PDB entry 3L9R | X-ray diffraction, 2.30 A resolution | chains A and B

Chain A:
Molecule: CD1b3
Source organism: Bos taurus
UniProt: Q1L1H6 (Q1L1H6_BOVIN); residues 1-277 here correspond to UniProt positions 19-295 (UniProt number = residue number + 18)
Sequence (283 residues; row label = number of the first residue in the row):
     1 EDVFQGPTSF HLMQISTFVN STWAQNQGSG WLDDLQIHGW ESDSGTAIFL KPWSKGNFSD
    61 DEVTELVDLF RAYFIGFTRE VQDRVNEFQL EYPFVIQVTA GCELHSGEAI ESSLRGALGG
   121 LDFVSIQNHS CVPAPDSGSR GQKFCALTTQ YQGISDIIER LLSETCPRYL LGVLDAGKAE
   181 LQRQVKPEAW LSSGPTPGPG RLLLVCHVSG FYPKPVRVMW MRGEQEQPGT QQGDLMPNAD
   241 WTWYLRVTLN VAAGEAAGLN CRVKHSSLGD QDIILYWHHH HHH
Unresolved in the structure: 1-2, 108, 279-283
Construct notes: expression tag (278-283)
Cystine bridges: Cys102-Cys166, Cys131-Cys145, Cys206-Cys261
Covalently attached groups: N-acetylglucosamine (NAG) linked to Asn20; glycan linked to Asn57
Residues lining bound ligands: L9R ((2S)-3-(octadecanoyloxy)-2-[(9Z)-octadec-9-enoyloxy]propyl 2-(trimethylammonio)ethyl phosphate): Leu12, Met13, Gln14, Gly28, Ser29, His38, Trp40, Ala47, Asp68, Leu69, Phe70, Ala72, Tyr73, Phe74, Gly76, Phe77, Glu80, Val81, Arg84, Phe88, Leu90, Ile96, Val98, Ala100, Gly116, Leu118, Phe123, Val124, Phe144, Leu147, Ile154, Ile157, Ile158, Leu161
From the paper describing this entry:
  - post-translational modification sites: Asn20, Asn57
  - binding site for L9R: Leu12, Glu65, Asp68, Leu69, Phe70, Ala72, Phe77, Phe144
  - contacts within the chain: Lys55-Asp60 (salt bridge), Glu62-Arg168 (salt bridge), Glu80-Arg84, Arg84-Tyr151
  - binding site for the ligand L9Q: Glu65, Leu69, Ala72, Arg79, Ile157, Arg160

Chain B:
Molecule: Beta-2-microglobulin
Source organism: Bos taurus
UniProt: P01888 (B2MG_BOVIN); residues 1-98 here correspond to UniProt positions 21-118 (UniProt number = residue number + 20)
Sequence (98 residues; numbered 1 to 98; the number before each row is that of its first residue):
     1 IQRPPKIQVY SRHPPEDGKP NYLNCYVYGF HPPQIEIDLL KNGEKIKSEQ SDLSFSKDWS
    61 FYLLSHAEFT PNSKDQYSCR VKHVTLEQPR IVKWDRDL
Unresolved in the structure: 98
Cystine bridges: Cys25-Cys79

Chain A / chain B interface:
Residue-residue contacts - 62 pairs, chain A then chain B:
  Met13(A) - Ser54(B)
  Gln14(A) - Phe55(B)
  Ile15(A) - Leu53(B)
  Ile15(A) - Phe55(B)  hydrophobic
  Ile15(A) - Phe61(B)  hydrophobic
  Thr17(A) - Pro33(B)
  Thr17(A) - Gln34(B)
  Gln27(A) - Leu53(B)
  Trp31(A) - Ser54(B)
  Trp31(A) - Tyr62(B)
  Gln36(A) - Asp52(B)  hydrogen bond
  Val95(A) - Pro33(B)
  Val95(A) - Phe61(B)  hydrophobic
  Gln97(A) - His31(B)  hydrogen bond
  Gln97(A) - Phe55(B)
  Gln97(A) - Trp59(B)  hydrogen bond (side chain-backbone)
  Gln97(A) - Phe61(B)
  Val98(A) - Phe55(B)
  Thr99(A) - Phe55(B)
  Arg115(A) - Lys57(B)  hydrogen bond (side chain-backbone)
  Arg115(A) - Trp59(B)
  Gly116(A) - Trp59(B)
  Ala117(A) - Trp59(B)  hydrophobic
  Gly119(A) - Ile1(B)  hydrogen bond (backbone-backbone)
  Gly119(A) - His31(B)
  Gly120(A) - His31(B)
  Gly120(A) - Asp58(B)
  Gly120(A) - Trp59(B)
  Asp122(A) - Trp59(B)  hydrogen bond
  Glu188(A) - Arg12(B)  salt bridge
  Glu188(A) - His13(B)  salt bridge
  Glu188(A) - Pro14(B)
  Trp190(A) - Ser11(B)
  Trp190(A) - His13(B)
  Trp190(A) - Pro14(B)
  Trp190(A) - Pro15(B)
  Ser192(A) - Asp97(B)  hydrogen bond (side chain-backbone)
  Ser193(A) - Asp97(B)
  Gly194(A) - Asp97(B)
  Pro195(A) - Asp95(B)
  Val205(A) - Asp97(B)
  Ser209(A) - Arg12(B)  hydrogen bond (side chain-backbone)
  Gly210(A) - Arg12(B)
  Met236(A) - Gln8(B)
  Met236(A) - Tyr10(B)
  Met236(A) - Tyr26(B)  hydrophobic
  Pro237(A) - Tyr10(B)  hydrogen bond (backbone-side chain)
  Pro237(A) - Tyr26(B)
  Pro237(A) - Leu64(B)
  Asn238(A) - Tyr10(B)
  Asn238(A) - Arg12(B)
  Asn238(A) - Asn24(B)  hydrogen bond
  Asn238(A) - Leu64(B)
  Ala239(A) - Leu64(B)
  Ala239(A) - His66(B)
  Asp240(A) - Arg12(B)  salt bridge
  Thr242(A) - Arg12(B)
  Tyr244(A) - Tyr10(B)  hydrophobic
  Tyr244(A) - Ser11(B)
  Arg246(A) - Gln8(B)  hydrogen bond
  Arg246(A) - Val9(B)  hydrogen bond (side chain-backbone)
  Arg246(A) - Tyr10(B)
Also at the interface, not in a pair above, chain A (40 interface residues in all): Ser29, Asp34, Gly39, Leu121, His207, Asp234
Also at the interface, not in a pair above, chain B (30 interface residues in all): Tyr28, Pro32, Arg96

Overview:
40 residues of chain A face 30 of chain B across their interface, with 12 hydrogen bonds and 3 salt bridges.
Polar pairs include Glu188(A)-Arg12(B), Glu188(A)-His13(B) and Asp240(A)-Arg12(B). From the paper: a binding
site for L9R at Leu12(A), Glu65(A) and Asp68(A) among others; a binding site for the ligand L9Q at Glu65(A),
Leu69(A) and Ala72(A) among others.
Here chain A is CD1b3 and chain B is Beta-2-microglobulin, both from Bos taurus. Entry 3L9R (Crystal structure
of bovine CD1b3 with endogenously bound ligands) was determined by X-ray diffraction.
